Entry 9FA2 (electron microscopy, 3.00 A resolution); this record covers chains D and E of the 7 polymer chains in the assembly.

[Chain D (and E)]
Protein: Large T antigen
Organism: Betapolyomavirus macacae
Notes: EC 3.6.4.-; chain E of this document is another copy of the same molecule, construct and numbering; everything in this record applies to it too
UniProtKB: P03070 (LT_SV40); numbering as in UniProt (aligned over 266-627)
Amino-acid sequence (362 residues; each row starts with the number of its first residue):
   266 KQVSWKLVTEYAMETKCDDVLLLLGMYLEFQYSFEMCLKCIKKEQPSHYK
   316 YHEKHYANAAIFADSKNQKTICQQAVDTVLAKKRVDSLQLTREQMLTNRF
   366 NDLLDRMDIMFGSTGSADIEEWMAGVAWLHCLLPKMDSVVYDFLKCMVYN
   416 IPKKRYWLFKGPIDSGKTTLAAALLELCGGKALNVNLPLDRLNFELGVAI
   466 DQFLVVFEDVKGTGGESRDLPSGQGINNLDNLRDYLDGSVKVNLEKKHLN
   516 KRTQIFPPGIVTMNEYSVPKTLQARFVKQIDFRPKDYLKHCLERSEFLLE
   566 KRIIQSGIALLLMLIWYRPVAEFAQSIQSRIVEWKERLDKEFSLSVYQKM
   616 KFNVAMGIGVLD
Small-molecule neighbours:
  - ATP (adenosine-5'-triphosphate), molecule 1: W393, L397, P427, I428, D429, S430, G431, K432, T433, T434, E473, N529, R548, P549, K550, L553, K554, L557, L564
  - ATP, molecule 2: K418, R498, D499

[Chain D / chain E interface]
Contacting residue pairs (46):
  D284(D) - R349(E)  salt bridge
  L286(D) - D342(E)
  L286(D) - A346(E)
  L286(D) - R349(E)
  L287(D) - L353(E)  hydrophobic
  G290(D) - A346(E)
  G290(D) - V350(E)
  M291(D) - V350(E)
  M291(D) - Q354(E)
  L293(D) - T343(E)
  E294(D) - V350(E)
  K304(D) - Q354(E)  hydrogen bond
  Q310(D) - Q354(E)
  D329(D) - K271(E)  salt bridge
  S330(D) - Q339(E)
  K331(D) - Q267(E)  hydrogen bond
  K331(D) - W270(E)
  K331(D) - Q339(E)
  N332(D) - Q339(E)
  Q333(D) - Q339(E)  hydrogen bond (backbone-side chain)
  K334(D) - D342(E)
  I428(D) - R498(E)
  D429(D) - R498(E)  salt bridge
  A437(D) - V505(E)  hydrophobic
  K446(D) - T518(E)
  A447(D) - N508(E)  hydrogen bond (backbone-side chain)
  R456(D) - F459(E)
  R456(D) - E510(E)  salt bridge
  E460(D) - K516(E)  salt bridge
  K512(D) - E510(E)  salt bridge
  K512(D) - K511(E)  hydrogen bond (side chain-backbone)
  K512(D) - H513(E)
  K512(D) - L514(E)  hydrogen bond (side chain-backbone)
  H513(D) - H513(E)
  E561(D) - K419(E)  salt bridge
  L564(D) - P417(E)
  E565(D) - I416(E)
  E565(D) - P417(E)
  E565(D) - K419(E)  salt bridge
  R567(D) - N415(E)
  R567(D) - P417(E)
  R567(D) - G503(E)  hydrogen bond (side chain-backbone)
  R567(D) - S504(E)
  R567(D) - I520(E)
  Q570(D) - S504(E)  hydrogen bond
  Q570(D) - V505(E)
Also at the interface, not in a pair above, chain D (33 interface residues in all): L289, E309, K476, K511
Also at the interface, not in a pair above, chain E (33 interface residues in all): L345, Q359, N496, K512, N515

[In short]
The chain D/chain E interface involves 33 residues from each chain; the contacts include 8 hydrogen bonds and
8 salt bridges. Among the polar pairs are D284(D)-R349(E), D329(D)-K271(E) and D429(D)-R498(E). Chain D binds
ATP.
Both chains are Large T antigen (Betapolyomavirus macacae). Entry 9FA2 (Active SV40 LTAg complex with DNA (3D
variability component_002, frame_005)) was determined by electron microscopy, deposited together with 9EVH,
9EVP, 9F3T, 9F3U, 9F5I, 9F73 and 14 further entries.
